PDB entry 4HEM | X-ray diffraction, 1.65 A resolution | chains A and G of the 6 polymer chains in the assembly

[Chain A]
Protein: BPP
Organism: Lactococcus phage TP901-1
Reference sequence: Q9G096 (Q9G096_9CAUD); numbering as in UniProt (aligned over 1-163)
Amino-acid sequence (163 residues; row label = number of the first residue in the row):
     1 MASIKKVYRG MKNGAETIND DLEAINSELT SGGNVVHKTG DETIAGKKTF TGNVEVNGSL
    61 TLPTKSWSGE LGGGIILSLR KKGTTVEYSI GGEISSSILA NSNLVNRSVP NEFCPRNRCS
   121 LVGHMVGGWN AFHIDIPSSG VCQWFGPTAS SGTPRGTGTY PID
Not modelled in the structure: 1-33

[Chain G]
Protein: Anti-baseplate TP901-1 Llama vHH 02
Organism: Lama glama
Notes: antibody fragment or engineered binder
Amino-acid sequence (123 residues; row label = number of the first residue in the row):
     1 QVQLVESGGG LVQAGGSLRL SCAASESTFS NYAMGWFRQA PGPEREFVAT ISQTGSHTYY
    61 RNSVKGRFTI SRDNAKNTVY LQMNNMKPED TAVYYCAAGD NYYYTRTYEY DYWGQGTQVT
   121 VSS
Not modelled in the structure: 41-42
Disulfide bonds: Cys-22/Cys-96

[Chain A / chain G interface]
Pairs across the interface - 22 pairs, chain A then chain G:
  Ser-68(A) with His-57(G), hydrogen bond; Tyr-102(G), hydrogen bond
  Gly-74(A) with Tyr-59(G), hydrogen bond (backbone-side chain)
  Ile-76(A) with Tyr-59(G), hydrophobic; Tyr-102(G); Tyr-103(G), hydrophobic
  Ser-78(A) with Tyr-103(G)
  Ser-89(A) with Tyr-103(G); Tyr-104(G)
  Gly-91(A) with Tyr-103(G)
  Gly-92(A) with Tyr-59(G); Tyr-103(G), hydrogen bond (backbone-backbone); Thr-105(G)
  Glu-93(A) with Phe-47(G); Tyr-59(G), hydrogen bond (backbone-side chain)
  Ser-95(A) with Asn-62(G), hydrogen bond (backbone-side chain)
  Val-126(A) with Arg-106(G); Tyr-108(G)
  Thr-153(A) with Arg-106(G), hydrogen bond
  Arg-155(A) with Tyr-104(G); Thr-105(G), hydrogen bond; Glu-109(G), salt bridge
Interface residues without a listed pair, chain A (14 interface residues in all): Gly-69, Glu-70
Interface residues without a listed pair, chain G (12 interface residues in all): Arg-61

[In short]
14 residues of chain A and 12 residues of chain G are in contact, with 8 hydrogen bonds and 1 salt bridge.
Polar contacts include Arg-155(A)/Glu-109(G), Ser-68(A)/His-57(G) and Ser-68(A)/Tyr-102(G).
Chain A is BPP (Lactococcus phage TP901-1) and chain G is Anti-baseplate TP901-1 Llama vHH 02 (Lama glama);
the structure, Llama vHH-02 binder of ORF49 (RBP) from lactococcal phage TP901-1, was determined by X-ray
diffraction, deposited together with 4IOS.
